Entry 4Q96 (X-ray diffraction, 1.85 A resolution); this record covers chains D and E.

Chain D (and E):
Molecule: Regulation of nuclear pre-mRNA domain-containing protein 1B
Organism: Homo sapiens
Notes: chain E of this document is another copy of the same molecule, construct and numbering; everything in this record applies to it too
UniProt: Q9NQG5 (RPR1B_HUMAN); residue numbers follow UniProt; this construct covers 2-135
Chain sequence (135 residues; numbered 1 to 135; the number before each row is that of its first residue):
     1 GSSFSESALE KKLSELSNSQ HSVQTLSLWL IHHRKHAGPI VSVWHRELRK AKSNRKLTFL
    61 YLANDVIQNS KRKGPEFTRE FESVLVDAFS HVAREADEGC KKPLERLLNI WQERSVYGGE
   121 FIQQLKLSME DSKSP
Disordered / not traced: 1-3, 132-135 (chain E: 1-2, 131-135)
Construct notes: expression tag (1)
UniProt features mapped onto this chain:
  - modified residue: S2 (N-acetylserine), S132 (Phosphoserine), S134 (Phosphoserine)
Reported in the primary citation:
  - mutagenesis - R114A: abolished binding to S2P and S7P CTDs
  - mutagenesis - R114A: abolished binding to total RNAPII
  - mutagenesis - Q20A, R72A: unchanged binding to total RNAPII

Interface between chain D and chain E:
Contacting residue pairs (68):
  L57(D) - P103(E)  hydrophobic
  L57(D) - L104(E)  hydrophobic
  L60(D) - L104(E)  hydrophobic
  N64(D) - L107(E)
  N64(D) - W111(E)  hydrogen bond
  I67(D) - V116(E)  hydrophobic
  I67(D) - Y117(E)
  Q68(D) - R114(E)  hydrogen bond
  K71(D) - V116(E)  hydrogen bond (side chain-backbone)
  T78(D) - Y117(E)  hydrogen bond (backbone-side chain)
  F81(D) - Y117(E)
  E82(D) - Y117(E)
  E82(D) - F121(E)
  L85(D) - W111(E)  hydrophobic
  L85(D) - Y117(E)
  L85(D) - L125(E)
  V86(D) - F121(E)  hydrophobic
  V86(D) - L125(E)
  V86(D) - S128(E)
  F89(D) - L108(E)  hydrophobic
  F89(D) - W111(E)  hydrophobic
  F89(D) - S128(E)
  F89(D) - M129(E)  hydrophobic
  S90(D) - S128(E)
  V92(D) - L104(E)  hydrophobic
  A93(D) - K101(E)
  A93(D) - L104(E)  hydrophobic
  A93(D) - M129(E)  hydrophobic
  A96(D) - K101(E)
  D97(D) - K101(E)  salt bridge
  C100(D) - A96(E)  hydrogen bond (side chain-backbone)
  C100(D) - C100(E)  disulfide
  K101(D) - D97(E)  salt bridge
  P103(D) - L57(E)  hydrophobic
  P103(D) - Y61(E)  hydrogen bond (backbone-side chain)
  L104(D) - L57(E)  hydrophobic
  L104(D) - L60(E)  hydrophobic
  L104(D) - F89(E)
  L104(D) - V92(E)  hydrophobic
  L104(D) - A93(E)  hydrophobic
  R106(D) - Y61(E)
  L107(D) - L60(E)  hydrophobic
  L107(D) - Y61(E)  hydrophobic
  L107(D) - N64(E)
  L108(D) - F89(E)  hydrophobic
  I110(D) - Q68(E)
  W111(D) - N64(E)  hydrogen bond
  W111(D) - L85(E)  hydrophobic
  W111(D) - F89(E)  hydrophobic
  R114(D) - Q68(E)  hydrogen bond
  V116(D) - I67(E)  hydrophobic
  V116(D) - Q68(E)
  V116(D) - K71(E)
  Y117(D) - I67(E)
  Y117(D) - T78(E)  hydrogen bond (side chain-backbone)
  Y117(D) - F81(E)
  Y117(D) - E82(E)
  Y117(D) - L85(E)
  F121(D) - E82(E)
  F121(D) - L85(E)  hydrophobic
  F121(D) - V86(E)  hydrophobic
  Q124(D) - V86(E)
  L125(D) - L85(E)
  L125(D) - V86(E)
  S128(D) - V86(E)
  S128(D) - F89(E)
  S128(D) - S90(E)
  M129(D) - A93(E)  hydrophobic
Other interface residues (no listed pair), chain D (36 interface residues in all): Y61, F77
Other interface residues (no listed pair), chain E (34 interface residues in all): I110, Q124
Inter-chain disulfides: C100(D)-C100(E)

Overview:
The interface between chain D and chain E involves 36 residues on one side and 34 on the other; the contacts
include 1 disulfide bond, 9 hydrogen bonds and 2 salt bridges. Polar pairs include D97(D)-K101(E),
N64(D)-W111(E) and Q68(D)-R114(E). The paper reports that R114A of chain D abolishes binding to S2P and S7P
CTDs; R114A of chain D abolishes binding to total RNAPII.
Chain D and chain E are both Regulation of nuclear pre-mRNA domain-containing protein 1B (Homo sapiens); the
structure, CID of human RPRD1B in complex with an unmodified CTD peptide, was determined by X-ray diffraction,
deposited together with 4Q94, 4JXT, 4FLA and 4FLB.
